Entry 5NMK (X-ray diffraction, 1.66 A resolution); this record covers chains A and C of the 3 polymer chains in the assembly.

# Chain A
Protein: HLA class I histocompatibility antigen, A-2 alpha chain
Source organism: Homo sapiens
UniProt: P01892 (1A02_HUMAN); residues 1-276 here correspond to UniProt positions 25-300 (UniProt number = residue number + 24)
Chain sequence (276 residues; row label = number of the first residue in the row):
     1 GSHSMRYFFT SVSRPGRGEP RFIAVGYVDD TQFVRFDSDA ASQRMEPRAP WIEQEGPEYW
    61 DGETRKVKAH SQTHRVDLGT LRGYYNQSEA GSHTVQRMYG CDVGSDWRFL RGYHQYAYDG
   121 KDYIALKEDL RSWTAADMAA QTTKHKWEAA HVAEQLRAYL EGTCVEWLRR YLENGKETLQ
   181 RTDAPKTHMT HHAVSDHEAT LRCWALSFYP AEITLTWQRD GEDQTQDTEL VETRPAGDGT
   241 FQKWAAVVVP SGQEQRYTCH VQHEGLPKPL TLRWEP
Cystine bridges: C101-C164, C203-C259

# Chain C
Protein: Gag protein
UniProt: W0GUW4 (W0GUW4_9HIV1); residues 1-9 here correspond to UniProt positions 67-75 (UniProt number = residue number + 66)
Chain sequence (9 residues; numbered 1 to 9; the number before each row is that of its first residue):
     1 SLFNTIAVL

# How chain A and chain C interact
Contacting residue pairs (39):
  M5(A) - S1(C)
  Y7(A) - S1(C)  hydrogen bond (side chain-backbone)
  Y7(A) - L2(C)  hydrophobic
  F9(A) - L2(C)  hydrophobic
  M45(A) - L2(C)  hydrophobic
  E63(A) - S1(C)  hydrogen bond
  E63(A) - L2(C)  hydrogen bond (side chain-backbone)
  R65(A) - N4(C)  hydrogen bond
  K66(A) - S1(C)  hydrogen bond
  K66(A) - L2(C)  hydrogen bond (side chain-backbone)
  K66(A) - F3(C)
  K66(A) - N4(C)
  V67(A) - L2(C)  hydrophobic
  H70(A) - F3(C)
  H70(A) - I6(C)
  T73(A) - I6(C)  hydrogen bond (side chain-backbone)
  T73(A) - A7(C)
  V76(A) - V8(C)  hydrophobic
  D77(A) - V8(C)
  D77(A) - L9(C)  hydrogen bond (side chain-backbone)
  L81(A) - L9(C)  hydrophobic
  R97(A) - I6(C)
  Y99(A) - L2(C)
  Y99(A) - F3(C)  hydrogen bond (side chain-backbone)
  Y99(A) - I6(C)  hydrophobic
  H114(A) - I6(C)
  Y116(A) - L9(C)  hydrophobic
  T143(A) - L9(C)
  K146(A) - L9(C)  hydrogen bond (side chain-backbone)
  W147(A) - V8(C)  hydrogen bond (side chain-backbone)
  W147(A) - L9(C)  hydrophobic
  Q155(A) - F3(C)
  Q155(A) - T5(C)  hydrogen bond
  L156(A) - F3(C)
  Y159(A) - S1(C)  hydrogen bond (side chain-backbone)
  Y159(A) - L2(C)
  Y159(A) - F3(C)  hydrophobic
  W167(A) - S1(C)
  Y171(A) - S1(C)  hydrogen bond (side chain-backbone)
Interface residues without a listed pair, chain A (31 interface residues in all): Y59, H74, T80, Y84, Y123, V152

# Overview
The interface between chain A and chain C involves 31 residues on one side and 9 on the other, with 14
hydrogen bonds. Polar contacts include Y7(A)-S1(C), E63(A)-S1(C) and E63(A)-L2(C).
Here chain A is HLA class I histocompatibility antigen, A-2 alpha chain (Homo sapiens) and chain C is Gag
protein. Entry 5NMK (HLA A02 presenting SLFNTIAVL) was determined by X-ray diffraction together with 5NMD,
5NME, 5NMF, 5NMG and 5NMH from the same study.
